PDB entry 1QI1 | X-ray diffraction, 3.00 A resolution | chains A and B of the 4 polymer chains in the assembly

Chain A (and B):
Name: Protein (NADP-DEPENDENT nonphosphorylating glyceraldehyde-3-phosphate dehydrogenase)
Organism: Streptococcus mutans
Notes: EC 1.2.1.9; chain B of this document is another copy of the same molecule, construct and numbering; everything in this record applies to it too
UniProtKB: Q59931 (GAPN_STRMU); residues 1-475 here = UniProt positions 1-475
Chain sequence (475 residues; each row starts with the number of its first residue):
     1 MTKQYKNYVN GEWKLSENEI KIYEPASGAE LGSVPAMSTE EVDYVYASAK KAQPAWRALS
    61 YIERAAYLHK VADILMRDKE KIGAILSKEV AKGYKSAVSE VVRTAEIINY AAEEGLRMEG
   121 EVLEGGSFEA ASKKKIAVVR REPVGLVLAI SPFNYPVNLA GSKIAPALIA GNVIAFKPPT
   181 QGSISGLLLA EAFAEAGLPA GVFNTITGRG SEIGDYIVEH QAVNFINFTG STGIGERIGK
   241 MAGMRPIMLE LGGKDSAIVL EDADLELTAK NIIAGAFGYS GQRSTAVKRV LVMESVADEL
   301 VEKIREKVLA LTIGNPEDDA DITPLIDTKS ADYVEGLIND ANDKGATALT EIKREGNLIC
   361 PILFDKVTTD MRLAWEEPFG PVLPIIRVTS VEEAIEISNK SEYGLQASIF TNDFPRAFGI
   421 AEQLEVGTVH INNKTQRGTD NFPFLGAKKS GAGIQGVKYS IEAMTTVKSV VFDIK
Unresolved in the structure: 1
Differences from the reference sequence: engineered mutation S284 (Cys in Q59931)
Swiss-Prot annotation at these positions:
  - active site: E250
  - binding site (substrate): R103, N154, Y155, R283, T285, R437
  - binding site (NADP(+)): S151, K177, T180, D215, E377
Small-molecule neighbours:
  - glyceraldehyde-3-phosphate (G3H): R103, N154, Y155, L159, E250, R283, S284, T285, T435, Q436, R437
  - NADP (NAP; NADP nicotinamide-adenine-dinucleotide phosphate): I150, S151, P152, F153, N154, Y155, L159, K177, P178, P179, T180, G208, G210, G214, D215, V218, F228, T229, G230, S231, I234, R237, I238, E250, L251, G252, S284, E377, F379

How chain A and chain B interact:
Contacting residue pairs (103; chain A residue first):
  R57(A) - E422(B)  hydrogen bond (side chain-backbone)
  E106(A) - F128(B)
  Y110(A) - S127(B)
  Y110(A) - F128(B)  hydrophobic
  E121(A) - K458(B)  salt bridge
  E121(A) - Y459(B)  hydrogen bond
  L123(A) - F442(B)  hydrophobic
  L123(A) - P443(B)
  L123(A) - Y459(B)
  E124(A) - N441(B)  hydrogen bond (backbone-side chain)
  E124(A) - F442(B)
  G125(A) - T439(B)
  G125(A) - F442(B)
  S127(A) - Y110(B)
  F128(A) - E106(B)
  F128(A) - Y110(B)  hydrophobic
  F128(A) - T439(B)
  F128(A) - D440(B)
  F128(A) - N441(B)
  E129(A) - T439(B)
  S132(A) - T439(B)
  K135(A) - Q436(B)
  K135(A) - F442(B)
  A137(A) - F442(B)  hydrophobic
  V138(A) - F418(B)  hydrophobic
  V139(A) - P443(B)  hydrophobic
  R140(A) - E422(B)  salt bridge
  E142(A) - E422(B)
  G239(A) - G239(B)
  G239(A) - G243(B)
  K240(A) - K240(B)
  G243(A) - G239(B)
  M244(A) - L249(B)  hydrophobic
  M244(A) - L251(B)  hydrophobic
  M244(A) - K448(B)
  M244(A) - K449(B)
  M244(A) - G451(B)
  M244(A) - A452(B)
  L249(A) - M244(B)  hydrophobic
  L251(A) - M244(B)  hydrophobic
  F414(A) - F472(B)  hydrophobic
  F418(A) - V138(B)  hydrophobic
  F418(A) - V470(B)  hydrophobic
  A421(A) - K468(B)  hydrogen bond (backbone-side chain)
  A421(A) - V470(B)  hydrophobic
  E422(A) - R57(B)  hydrogen bond (backbone-side chain)
  E422(A) - R140(B)  salt bridge
  E422(A) - E142(B)
  E422(A) - K468(B)  hydrogen bond (backbone-side chain)
  L424(A) - K468(B)  hydrogen bond (backbone-side chain)
  V426(A) - K468(B)
  G427(A) - V467(B)
  G427(A) - K468(B)
  G427(A) - S469(B)  hydrogen bond (backbone-backbone)
  T428(A) - S469(B)
  V429(A) - S469(B)  hydrogen bond (backbone-backbone)
  V429(A) - V470(B)
  V429(A) - V471(B)  hydrogen bond (backbone-backbone)
  H430(A) - V471(B)
  I431(A) - V470(B)  hydrophobic
  I431(A) - V471(B)  hydrogen bond (backbone-backbone)
  Q436(A) - K135(B)
  T439(A) - G125(B)
  T439(A) - F128(B)
  T439(A) - E129(B)
  T439(A) - S132(B)
  D440(A) - F128(B)
  N441(A) - E124(B)  hydrogen bond (side chain-backbone)
  N441(A) - F128(B)
  F442(A) - L123(B)  hydrophobic
  F442(A) - E124(B)
  F442(A) - G125(B)
  P443(A) - L123(B)
  P443(A) - V139(B)  hydrophobic
  L445(A) - T466(B)
  L445(A) - V467(B)
  K448(A) - M244(B)
  K449(A) - M244(B)
  G451(A) - M244(B)
  A452(A) - M244(B)
  K458(A) - E121(B)  salt bridge
  Y459(A) - E121(B)  hydrogen bond
  Y459(A) - L123(B)
  T466(A) - L445(B)
  V467(A) - G427(B)
  V467(A) - L445(B)
  K468(A) - A421(B)  hydrogen bond (side chain-backbone)
  K468(A) - E422(B)  hydrogen bond (side chain-backbone)
  K468(A) - L424(B)  hydrogen bond (side chain-backbone)
  K468(A) - V426(B)
  K468(A) - G427(B)
  K468(A) - V429(B)
  S469(A) - G427(B)  hydrogen bond (backbone-backbone)
  S469(A) - T428(B)
  S469(A) - V429(B)  hydrogen bond (backbone-backbone)
  V470(A) - F418(B)  hydrophobic
  V470(A) - A421(B)  hydrophobic
  V470(A) - V429(B)
  V470(A) - I431(B)  hydrophobic
  V471(A) - V429(B)  hydrogen bond (backbone-backbone)
  V471(A) - H430(B)
  V471(A) - I431(B)  hydrogen bond (backbone-backbone)
  F472(A) - F414(B)  hydrophobic
Also at the interface, not in a pair above, chain A (61 interface residues in all): I107, I136, E236, Q423, N433, S450, I454
Also at the interface, not in a pair above, chain B (60 interface residues in all): I107, A137, E236, Q423, N433, S450, I454

In short:
The interface between chain A and chain B involves 61 residues on one side and 60 on the other, with 20
hydrogen bonds and 4 salt bridges. Among the polar pairs are E121(A)-K458(B), R140(A)-E422(B) and
R57(A)-E422(B). Ligands of chain A: NADP and glyceraldehyde-3-phosphate.
Both chains are Protein (NADP-DEPENDENT nonphosphorylating glyceraldehyde-3-phosphate dehydrogenase)
(Streptococcus mutans). Entry 1QI1 (Ternary Complex of an NADP Dependent Aldehyde Dehydrogenase) was
determined by X-ray diffraction, deposited together with 1QI6.
